Entry 8X9T (electron microscopy, 2.75 A resolution); this record covers chains B and S of the 5 polymer chains in the assembly.

== Chain B ==
Name: Guanine nucleotide-binding protein G(I)/G(S)/G(T) subunit beta-1
Organism: Rattus norvegicus
UniProtKB: P54311 (GBB1_RAT); residues 2-340 here = UniProt positions 2-340
Chain sequence (344 residues; numbered -3 to 340; the number before each row is that of its first residue; numbers below 1 keep their minus sign (Gly-3 is residue -3)):
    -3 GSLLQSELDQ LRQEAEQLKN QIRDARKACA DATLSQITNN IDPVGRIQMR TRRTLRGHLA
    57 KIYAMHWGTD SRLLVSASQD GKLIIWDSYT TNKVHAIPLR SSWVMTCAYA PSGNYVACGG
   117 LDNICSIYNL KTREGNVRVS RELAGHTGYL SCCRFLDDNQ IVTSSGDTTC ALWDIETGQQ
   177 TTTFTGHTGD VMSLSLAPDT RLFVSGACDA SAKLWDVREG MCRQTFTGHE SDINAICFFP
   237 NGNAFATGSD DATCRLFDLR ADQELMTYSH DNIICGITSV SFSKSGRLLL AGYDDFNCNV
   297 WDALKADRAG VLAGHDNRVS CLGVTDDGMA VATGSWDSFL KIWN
Disordered / not traced: -3 to 2
Differences from the reference sequence: expression tag (-3 to 1)
Swiss-Prot annotation at these positions:
  - modified residue: Ser2 (N-acetylserine), His266 (Phosphohistidine)

== Chain S ==
Name: scFv16
Organism: synthetic construct
Notes: antibody fragment or engineered binder
Chain sequence (267 residues; row label = number of the first residue in the row; note: 3 numbers in that range are skipped by the numbering (no residue carries them; nothing is unmodelled there); a row labelled like 120A-120P holds insertion residues (120A, then the next letters in order)):
     1 MVQLVESGGG LVQPGGSRKL SCSASGFAFS SFGMHWVRQA PEKGLEWVAY ISSGSGTIYY
    61 ADTVKGRFTI SRDDPKNTLF LQMTSLRSED TAMYYCVRSI YYYGSSPFDF WGQGTTLTVS
120A-120P AGGGGSGGGGSGGGGS
   124 SDIVMTQATS SVPVTPGESV SISCRSSKSL LHSNGNTYLY WFLQRPGQSP QLLIYRMSNL
   184 ASGVPDRFSG SGSGTAFTLT ISRLEAEDVG VYYCMQHLEY PLTFGAGTKL ELLEENLYFQ
   244 GASHHHHHHH H
Disordered / not traced: 1, 120A-120P, 236-254
Cystine bridges: Cys147-Cys217

== Chain B / chain S interface ==
Contacting residue pairs - 10 pairs, chain B then chain S:
  Arg68(B) with Tyr103(S)
  Leu69(B) with Tyr103(S), hydrophobic
  Val90(B) with Tyr102(S), hydrophobic
  Arg129(B) with Val2(S); Phe27(S); Arg98(S), hydrogen bond (backbone-side chain)
  Glu130(B) with Gly26(S); Phe27(S); Ala28(S), hydrogen bond (backbone-backbone)
  Gly131(B) with Phe32(S)
Other interface residues (no listed pair), chain B (9 interface residues in all): Asp66, His91, Asn132
Other interface residues (no listed pair), chain S (9 interface residues in all): Ile100

== Summary ==
The chain B/chain S interface involves 9 residues from each chain; the contacts include 2 hydrogen bonds.
Polar contacts include Arg129(B)-Arg98(S) and Glu130(B)-Ala28(S).
Chain B is Guanine nucleotide-binding protein G(I)/G(S)/G(T) subunit beta-1 (Rattus norvegicus) and chain S is
scFv16 (synthetic construct); the structure, Identification, structure and agonist design of an androgen
membrane receptor, was determined by electron microscopy (same publication as 8X9S, 8X9U, 9IV1 and 9IV2).
